Entry 2EYI (X-ray diffraction, 1.70 A resolution); this record covers chain A.

Chain A:
Molecule: Alpha-actinin 1
Source organism: Homo sapiens
Notes: fragment: CH domain (residues 30-253)
Reference sequence: P12814 (ACTN1_HUMAN); residue numbers follow UniProt; this construct covers 30-253
Chain sequence (234 residues; row label = number of the first residue in the row):
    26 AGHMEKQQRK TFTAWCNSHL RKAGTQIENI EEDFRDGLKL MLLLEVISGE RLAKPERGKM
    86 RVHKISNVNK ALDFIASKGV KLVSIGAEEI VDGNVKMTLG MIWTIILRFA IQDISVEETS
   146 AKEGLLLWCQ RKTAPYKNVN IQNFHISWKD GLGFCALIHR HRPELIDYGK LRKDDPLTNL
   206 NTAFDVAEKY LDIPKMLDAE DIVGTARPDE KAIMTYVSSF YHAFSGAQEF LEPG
Differences from the reference sequence: cloning artifact (26-29, 254-259)
UniProt features mapped onto this chain:
  - modified residue (N6-acetyllysine): Lys95, Lys195
  - natural variant: Gln32 (Q32K: In BDPLT15), Arg46 (R46Q: In BDPLT15), Val105 (V105I: In BDPLT15), Glu225 (E225K: In BDPLT15)

Overview:
Chain A is Alpha-actinin 1 (Homo sapiens); the structure, Crystal structure of the actin-binding domain of
human alpha-actinin 1 at 1.7 Angstrom resolution, was determined by X-ray diffraction, deposited together with
2EYN.
